PDB entry 2GZG | X-ray diffraction, 1.70 A resolution | chains A and B

[Chain A]
Protein: Colicin-E9 immunity protein
From: Escherichia coli K12
UniProt: P13479 (IMM9_ECOLI); residues 1-86 here = UniProt positions 1-86
Amino-acid sequence (86 residues; each row starts with the number of its first residue):
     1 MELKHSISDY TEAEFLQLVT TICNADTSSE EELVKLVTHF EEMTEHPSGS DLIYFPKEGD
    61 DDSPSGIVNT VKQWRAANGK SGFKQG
Unresolved in the structure: 1-2, 86
Sequence notes: engineered mutation F55 (Tyr in P13479)

[Chain B]
Protein: Colicin-E9
From: Escherichia coli K12
Notes: EC 3.1.21.1; fragment: colicin e9, c-terminal domain, dnase domain
UniProt: P09883 (CEA9_ECOLI); residues 2-134 here correspond to UniProt positions 450-582 (UniProt number = residue number + 448)
Amino-acid sequence (134 residues; row label = number of the first residue in the row):
     1 MESKRNKPGK ATGKGKPVGD KWLDDAGKDS GAPIPDRIAD KLRDKEFKSF DDFRKAVWEE
    61 VSKDPELSKN LNPSNKSSVS KGYSPFTPKN QQVGGRKVYE LHHDKPISQG GEVYDMDNIR
   121 VTTPKRHIDI HRGK
Unresolved in the structure: 1, 134
Sequence notes: initiating methionine (1)
Bound ions: Zn2+: H102, H127 (together with phosphate ion)
Curated features (UniProtKB/Swiss-Prot):
  - binding site (Zn(2+)): H102, H127, H131

[Chain A / chain B interface]
Pairs across the interface (36; chain A residue first):
  C23(A) - S74(B)  hydrogen bond
  C23(A) - S77(B)  hydrogen bond (backbone-side chain)
  N24(A) - S77(B)
  A25(A) - S77(B)
  A25(A) - S78(B)
  A25(A) - K81(B)
  T27(A) - Y83(B)  hydrogen bond
  S28(A) - Y83(B)
  S29(A) - Y83(B)  hydrogen bond (backbone-side chain)
  E30(A) - R54(B)  salt bridge
  E30(A) - Y83(B)
  E30(A) - S84(B)  hydrogen bond (side chain-backbone)
  E30(A) - V98(B)
  L33(A) - S78(B)
  L33(A) - Y83(B)  hydrophobic
  L33(A) - F86(B)  hydrophobic
  V37(A) - F86(B)  hydrophobic
  T38(A) - K97(B)
  E41(A) - K97(B)  salt bridge
  P47(A) - K89(B)  hydrogen bond (backbone-side chain)
  S48(A) - K89(B)
  S50(A) - Q92(B)  hydrogen bond
  D51(A) - P88(B)
  D51(A) - K89(B)  hydrogen bond (side chain-backbone)
  I53(A) - N72(B)
  I53(A) - S74(B)  hydrogen bond (backbone-side chain)
  Y54(A) - N72(B)  hydrogen bond (backbone-side chain)
  Y54(A) - S74(B)
  Y54(A) - N75(B)
  Y54(A) - F86(B)
  F55(A) - F86(B)
  F55(A) - T87(B)
  F55(A) - P88(B)
  P56(A) - N72(B)
  D62(A) - N72(B)
  D62(A) - P73(B)
Other interface residues (no listed pair), chain A (23 interface residues in all): V34, H46, G49
Other interface residues (no listed pair), chain B (19 interface residues in all): G95, Y99

[Overview]
The interface between chain A and chain B involves 23 residues on one side and 19 on the other, with 10
hydrogen bonds and 2 salt bridges. Polar pairs include E30(A)-R54(B), E41(A)-K97(B) and C23(A)-S74(B). UniProt
lists 3 Zn2+-binding residues on chain B.
Chain A is Colicin-E9 immunity protein and chain B is Colicin-E9, both from Escherichia coli K12; the
structure, Crystal Structure of the E9 DNase Domain with a Mutant Immunity Protein IM9 (Y55F), was determined
by X-ray diffraction.
